Entry 7CBM (electron microscopy, 3.20 A resolution); this record covers chains T and b of the 40 polymer chains in the assembly.

== Chain T ==
Molecule: Flagellar basal-body rod protein FlgG
Source organism: Salmonella typhimurium (strain LT2 / SGSC1412 / ATCC 700720)
Reference sequence: P0A1J3 (FLGG_SALTY); residue numbers follow UniProt; this construct covers 1-260
Chain sequence (260 residues; numbered 1 to 260; the number before each row is that of its first residue):
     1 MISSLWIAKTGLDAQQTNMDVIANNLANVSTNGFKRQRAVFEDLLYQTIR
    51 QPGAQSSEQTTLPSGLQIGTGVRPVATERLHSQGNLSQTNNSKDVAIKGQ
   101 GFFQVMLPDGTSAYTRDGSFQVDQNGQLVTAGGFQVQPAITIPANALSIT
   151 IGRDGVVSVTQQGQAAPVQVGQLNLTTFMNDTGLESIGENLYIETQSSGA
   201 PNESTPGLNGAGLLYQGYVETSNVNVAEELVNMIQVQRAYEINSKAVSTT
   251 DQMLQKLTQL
Unresolved in the structure: 1, 53-58

== Chain b ==
Molecule: Flagellar basal-body rod protein FlgF
Source organism: Salmonella typhimurium (strain LT2 / SGSC1412 / ATCC 700720)
Reference sequence: P16323 (FLGF_SALTY); residue numbers follow UniProt; this construct covers 1-251
Chain sequence (251 residues; row label = number of the first residue in the row):
     1 MDHAIYTAMGAASQTLNQQAVTASNLANASTPGFRAQLNALRAVPVDGLS
    51 LATRTLVTASTPGADMTPGQLDYTSRPLDVALQQDGWLVVQAADGAEGYT
   101 RNGNIQVGPTGQLTIQGHPVIGEGGPITVPEGSEITIAADGTISALNPGD
   151 PPNTVAPVGRLKLVKAEGNEVQRSDDGLFRLTAEAQAERGAVLAADPSIR
   201 IMSGVLEGSNVKPVEAMTDMIANARRFEMQMKVITSVDENEGRANQLLSM
   251 S
Unresolved in the structure: 1, 250-251

== Chain T / chain b interface ==
Pairs across the interface - 71 pairs, chain T then chain b:
  Ser4(T) - Gln19(b)
  Ser4(T) - Ala20(b)
  Ile7(T) - Ala20(b)
  Ile7(T) - Ala23(b)
  Ile7(T) - Ser24(b)
  Ile7(T) - Ala27(b)  hydrophobic
  Gln15(T) - Ser30(b)
  Arg38(T) - Thr74(b)  hydrogen bond
  Arg38(T) - Asp79(b)  salt bridge
  Arg38(T) - Asn104(b)  hydrogen bond
  Arg38(T) - Leu206(b)
  Val40(T) - Asn104(b)
  Phe41(T) - Ser30(b)
  Phe41(T) - Thr31(b)
  Glu42(T) - Thr31(b)
  Glu42(T) - Gln116(b)  hydrogen bond
  Asp43(T) - Asn28(b)
  Tyr46(T) - Phe34(b)
  Tyr46(T) - Arg173(b)
  Tyr46(T) - Asp175(b)  hydrogen bond (backbone-backbone)
  Thr48(T) - Asp175(b)  hydrogen bond
  Arg50(T) - Ala59(b)  hydrogen bond (side chain-backbone)
  Arg50(T) - Ser60(b)  hydrogen bond
  Thr61(T) - Arg42(b)  hydrogen bond
  Leu62(T) - Ala40(b)  hydrophobic
  Leu62(T) - Pro62(b)  hydrophobic
  Pro63(T) - Pro62(b)
  Ser64(T) - Arg42(b)
  Ser64(T) - Ser60(b)
  Gly65(T) - Ser60(b)
  Gly65(T) - Thr61(b)  hydrogen bond (backbone-backbone)
  Leu66(T) - Thr61(b)
  Gln67(T) - Thr61(b)
  Gln67(T) - Arg173(b)
  Gln67(T) - Ser174(b)  hydrogen bond (side chain-backbone)
  Gln67(T) - Asp175(b)
  Ile68(T) - Val21(b)  hydrophobic
  Gly69(T) - Ser24(b)
  Gly71(T) - Asn28(b)
  Val72(T) - Ala27(b)
  Val72(T) - Asn28(b)
  Val72(T) - Thr31(b)
  Glu78(T) - Asn104(b)  hydrogen bond
  Glu78(T) - Gln106(b)
  Leu80(T) - Thr74(b)
  Leu80(T) - Arg76(b)
  Gln100(T) - Glu134(b)  hydrogen bond
  Met179(T) - Pro109(b)
  Met179(T) - Glu131(b)
  Asn180(T) - Val107(b)  hydrogen bond (side chain-backbone)
  Asn180(T) - Gly108(b)
  Ser197(T) - Pro109(b)
  Gly210(T) - Pro148(b)
  Glu228(T) - Asp72(b)
  Ile242(T) - Leu26(b)  hydrophobic
  Ile242(T) - Pro213(b)  hydrophobic
  Asn243(T) - Leu26(b)
  Lys245(T) - Met217(b)
  Ala246(T) - Met220(b)  hydrophobic
  Thr249(T) - Gln19(b)  hydrogen bond
  Thr250(T) - Gln19(b)
  Met253(T) - Gln19(b)
  Met253(T) - Asn223(b)
  Met253(T) - Ala224(b)
  Met253(T) - Phe227(b)
  Lys256(T) - Glu228(b)
  Lys256(T) - Met231(b)
  Leu257(T) - Phe227(b)  hydrophobic
  Leu257(T) - Met231(b)  hydrophobic
  Leu260(T) - Met231(b)
  Leu260(T) - Thr235(b)
Other interface residues (no listed pair), chain T (49 interface residues in all): Gly11, Leu44, Leu45, Pro52, Thr70, Thr182, Gln196, Ser198, Gly199
Other interface residues (no listed pair), chain b (57 interface residues in all): Leu16, Asn17, Pro32, Gln37, Thr58, Tyr73, Ser75, Asn102, Gly132, Gly149, Gln172, Asp176, Gly177, Lys232

== Summary ==
Chain T and chain b form an interface of 49 and 57 residues respectively, with 14 hydrogen bonds and 1 salt
bridge. Polar pairs include Arg38(T)-Asp79(b), Arg38(T)-Thr74(b) and Arg38(T)-Asn104(b).
Here chain T is Flagellar basal-body rod protein FlgG and chain b is Flagellar basal-body rod protein FlgF,
both from Salmonella typhimurium (strain LT2 / SGSC1412 / ATCC 700720). Entry 7CBM (Cryo-EM structure of the
flagellar distal rod with partial hook from Salmonella) was determined by electron microscopy (same
publication as 7CBL, 7CG0, 7CG4, 7CGO, 7E80, 7E81 and 7E82).
